8AY4 - chains A and B of the 4 polymer chains in the assembly; structure by electron microscopy, 4.70 A resolution (low resolution: residue-level contacts below are approximate; hydrogen-bond / salt-bridge calls are withheld).

[Chain A]
Name: Capsid protein VP1
Source organism: rhinovirus A2
Reference sequence: P04936 (POLG_HRV2); residues 1-269 here correspond to UniProt positions 582-850 (UniProt number = residue number + 581)
Sequence (269 residues; numbered 1 to 269; the number before each row is that of its first residue):
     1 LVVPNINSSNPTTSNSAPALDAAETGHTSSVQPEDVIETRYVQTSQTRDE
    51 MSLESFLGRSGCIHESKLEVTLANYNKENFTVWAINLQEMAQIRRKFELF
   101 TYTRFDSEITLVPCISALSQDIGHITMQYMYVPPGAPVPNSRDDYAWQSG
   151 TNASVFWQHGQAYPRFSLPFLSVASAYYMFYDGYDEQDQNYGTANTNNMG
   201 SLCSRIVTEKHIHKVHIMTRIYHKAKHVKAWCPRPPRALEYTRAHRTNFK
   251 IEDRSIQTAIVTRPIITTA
UniProt features mapped onto this chain:
  - site: A269 (Cleavage)

[Chain B]
Name: Capsid protein VP2
Source organism: rhinovirus A2
Reference sequence: P04936 (POLG_HRV2); residues 1-250 here correspond to UniProt positions 81-330 (UniProt number = residue number + 80)
Sequence (250 residues; numbered 1 to 250; the number before each row is that of its first residue):
     1 RIIQITRGDSTITSQDVANAIVAYGVWPHYLSSKDASAIDKPSQPDTSSN
    51 RFYTLRSVTWSSSSKGWWWKLPDALKDMGIFGENMFYHYLGRSGYTIHVQ
   101 CNASKFHQGTLIVALIPEHQIASALHGNVNVGYNYTHPGETGREVKAETR
   151 LNPDLQPTEEYWLNFDGTLLGNITIFPHQFINLRSNNSATIIAPYVNAVP
   201 MDSMRSHNNWSLVIIPICPLETSSAINTIPITISISPMCAEFSGARAKRQ
UniProt features mapped onto this chain:
  - site: Q250 (Cleavage)

[How chain A and chain B interact]
Contacting residue pairs (100; chain A residue first):
  A23(A) with F180(B)
  E24(A) with Q179(B); F180(B); N182(B); S185(B); N186(B)
  T25(A) with A18(B); N19(B); I21(B); H178(B); Q179(B)
  G26(A) with H178(B)
  T101(A) with P117(B); E118(B)
  Y102(A) with E118(B); V196(B); N197(B); A198(B)
  A174(A) with A198(B); V199(B)
  S175(A) with A198(B)
  A176(A) with A198(B)
  Y178(A) with N197(B); A198(B); V199(B)
  F180(A) with E118(B); Q120(B)
  Y181(A) with E118(B); Q120(B); H207(B)
  D182(A) with K70(B); E118(B); H207(B); N208(B)
  G183(A) with S206(B); H207(B)
  Y184(A) with V131(B); G132(B); Y133(B); T136(B); S206(B)
  E186(A) with R205(B); R249(B)
  D188(A) with Y133(B); R205(B)
  N190(A) with N130(B)
  Y191(A) with K70(B); E118(B); H119(B); Q120(B); I121(B); N130(B); V131(B); T136(B)
  G192(A) with Q120(B)
  T193(A) with Q120(B)
  C232(A) with Y24(B); P117(B)
  P233(A) with I175(B); F176(B)
  R234(A) with D166(B); F176(B)
  P235(A) with T168(B); I175(B); F176(B)
  P236(A) with T168(B)
  R237(A) with D166(B); G167(B)
  A238(A) with G167(B); T168(B); L169(B)
  L239(A) with G167(B)
  R243(A) with G127(B); N128(B)
  H245(A) with Q120(B)
  R246(A) with N128(B); V129(B); N130(B)
  T247(A) with Q120(B); I121(B); A122(B); D166(B)
  N248(A) with A122(B); S123(B); G127(B); V129(B)
  F249(A) with A122(B); L163(B); F165(B); D166(B); G167(B)
  K250(A) with A124(B); H126(B)
  I251(A) with H126(B)
  E252(A) with H126(B)
  I256(A) with E160(B); W162(B); L163(B)
  T258(A) with L163(B)
  I260(A) with L169(B)
Also at the interface, not in a pair above, chain A (42 interface residues in all): H27
Also at the interface, not in a pair above, chain B (55 interface residues in all): L125, H137, T158, N164, N172, N209, W210, S211

[In short]
42 residues of chain A face 55 of chain B across their interface.
Here chain A is Capsid protein VP1 and chain B is Capsid protein VP2, both from rhinovirus A2. Entry 8AY4
(Human rhinovirus 2 virion in situ) was determined by electron microscopy.
